PDB entry 3AKF | X-ray diffraction, 2.20 A resolution | chain A

Chain A:
Molecule: Putative secreted alpha L-arabinofuranosidase II
Organism: Streptomyces avermitilis
Notes: EC 3.2.1.55
Reference sequence: Q82P90 (Q82P90_STRAW); residues 1-454 here correspond to UniProt positions 28-481 (UniProt number = residue number + 27)
Amino-acid sequence (468 residues; row label = number of the first residue in the row; numbering starts at 0):
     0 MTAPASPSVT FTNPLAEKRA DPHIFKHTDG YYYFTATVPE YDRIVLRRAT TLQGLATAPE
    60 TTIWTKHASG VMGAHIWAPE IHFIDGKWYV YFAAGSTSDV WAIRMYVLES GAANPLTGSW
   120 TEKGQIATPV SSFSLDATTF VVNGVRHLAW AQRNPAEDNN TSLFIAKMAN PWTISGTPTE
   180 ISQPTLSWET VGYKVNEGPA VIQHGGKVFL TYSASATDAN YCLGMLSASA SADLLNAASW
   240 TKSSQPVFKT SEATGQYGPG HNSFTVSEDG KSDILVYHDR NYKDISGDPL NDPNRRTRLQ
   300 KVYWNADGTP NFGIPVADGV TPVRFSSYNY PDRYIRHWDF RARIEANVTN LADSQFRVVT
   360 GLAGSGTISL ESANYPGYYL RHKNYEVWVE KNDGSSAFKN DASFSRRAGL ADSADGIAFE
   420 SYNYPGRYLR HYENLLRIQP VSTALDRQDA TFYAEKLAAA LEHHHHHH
Disordered / not traced: 0-8, 456-467
Sequence notes: expression tag (0, 455-467)
Metal / ion sites: Na+ near Glu79 (its only coordinating residue here)
Reported in the primary citation:
  - catalytic residues: Asp20, Asp135
  - mutagenesis - D20A, D135A, D135N, E196A: abolished catalytic activity
  - mutagenesis - D20N: decreased catalytic activity
  - mutagenesis - N159A, N159L: increased catalytic activity
  - mutagenesis - N159A, N159L, Y192A, L289A: decreased catalytic activity on alpha-1,5-linked l-arabinofuranobiose
  - mutagenesis - Y192A, L289A: increased catalytic activity on alpha-1,2-linked l-arabinofuranobiose
  - specificity-determining residues: Asn159, Tyr192, Leu289

Overview:
The paper reports catalytic residues Asp20 and Asp135; D20A, D135A and D135N, among others, abolish catalytic
activity; 9 substitutions were tested in all.
Chain A is Putative secreted alpha L-arabinofuranosidase II (Streptomyces avermitilis); the structure, Crystal
structure of exo-1,5-alpha-L-arabinofuranosidase, was determined by X-ray diffraction together with 3AKG, 3AKH
and 3AKI from the same study.
